4LLL - chains A and B of the 4 polymer chains in the assembly; structure by X-ray diffraction, 3.04 A resolution.

# Chain A (and B)
Molecule: MepR
Source organism: Staphylococcus aureus
Notes: chain B of this document is another copy of the same molecule, construct and numbering; everything in this record applies to it too
UniProtKB: Q5Y812 (Q5Y812_STAAU); residues 2-139 here = UniProt positions 2-139
Amino-acid sequence (140 residues; each row starts with the number of its first residue; numbering starts at 0):
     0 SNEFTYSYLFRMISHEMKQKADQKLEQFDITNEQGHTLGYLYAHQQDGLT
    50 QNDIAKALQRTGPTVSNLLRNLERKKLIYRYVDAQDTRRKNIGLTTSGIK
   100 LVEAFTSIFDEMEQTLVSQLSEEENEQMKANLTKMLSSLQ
Disordered / not traced: 0-1
Differences from the reference sequence: expression tag (0-1)
From the paper describing this entry:
  - binding site for Palindromized mepR operator sequence: Thr30, Glu32, Gln33, Arg59, Thr60, Pro62, Thr63, Asn70, Gln84, Asp85, Thr86, Arg87
  - binding site for Palindromized mepR operator sequence: His14, Gln18, Thr49, Gln50, Asn51, Gly61, Pro62, Ser65, Arg79, Arg87, Arg88, Lys89
  - specificity-determining residues: Thr60, Gly61, Pro62, Thr63, Arg87
  - contacts within the chain: His35-Phe108 (pi stacking), Gln50-Arg79, Glu72-Arg79 (salt bridge), Asp85-Arg87 (salt bridge), Asp85-Arg88 (hydrogen bond)
  - mutagenesis - T63A: unchanged binding to mepR operator site
  - conformationally variable residues: Arg10, His35, Arg59, Phe108
  - mutagenesis - R10S (Kd 300 nM), H35A (Kd 420 nM), T63A (2-fold): decreased binding to mepR operator
  - mutagenesis - R87A: abolished binding to mepA operator
  - mutagenesis - T63A: unchanged binding to mepA operator
  - mutagenesis - H14A (Kd = 380 nM), R79A: decreased binding to DNA-binding activity

# Chain A / chain B interface
Contacting residue pairs - 66 pairs, chain A then chain B:
  Phe3(A) with Lys128(B), hydrogen bond (backbone-side chain)
  Thr4(A) with Glu112(B), hydrogen bond; Lys128(B)
  Tyr5(A) with Glu112(B), hydrogen bond (backbone-side chain); Leu115(B), hydrophobic; Asn124(B), hydrogen bond (side chain-backbone); Met127(B); Lys128(B)
  Ser6(A) with His35(B)
  Leu8(A) with Lys128(B); Leu131(B), hydrophobic
  Phe9(A) with Ile12(B), hydrophobic; Ser13(B); Met16(B), hydrophobic; Leu131(B), hydrophobic
  Arg10(A) with His35(B)
  Met11(A) with Leu57(B); Gln58(B); Arg59(B); Leu135(B), hydrophobic
  Ile12(A) with Phe9(B), hydrophobic; Leu131(B); Leu135(B), hydrophobic; Leu138(B)
  Ser13(A) with Phe9(B); Ser13(B), hydrogen bond
  His14(A) with Arg59(B), hydrogen bond
  Glu15(A) with Gln58(B); Gln139(B)
  Met16(A) with Leu138(B), hydrophobic
  His35(A) with Ser6(B); Arg10(B), hydrogen bond
  Leu57(A) with Met11(B)
  Gln58(A) with Met11(B); His14(B)
  Arg59(A) with Arg10(B); Met11(B); His14(B), hydrogen bond
  Glu112(A) with Thr4(B); Tyr5(B), hydrogen bond (side chain-backbone)
  Leu115(A) with Tyr5(B), hydrophobic; Phe9(B), hydrophobic
  Gln118(A) with Ser137(B)
  Asn124(A) with Tyr5(B), hydrogen bond
  Met127(A) with Tyr5(B); Met127(B), hydrophobic; Asn130(B); Leu131(B), hydrophobic; Met134(B), hydrophobic
  Lys128(A) with Leu8(B)
  Asn130(A) with Leu119(B); Glu123(B); Met127(B)
  Leu131(A) with Tyr5(B), hydrophobic; Leu8(B), hydrophobic; Phe9(B), hydrophobic; Ile12(B); Met127(B), hydrophobic
  Met134(A) with Leu115(B), hydrophobic; Met127(B), hydrophobic
  Leu135(A) with Met11(B), hydrophobic; Ile12(B)
  Ser137(A) with Leu115(B); Gln118(B)
  Leu138(A) with Ile12(B); Met16(B), hydrophobic
Other interface residues (no listed pair), chain A (35 interface residues in all): Glu2, Tyr7, Ala56, Val116, Glu123, Thr132
Other interface residues (no listed pair), chain B (37 interface residues in all): Glu2, Tyr7, Glu15, Lys19, Ala56, Val116, Thr132
From the paper, about this interface:
  - residue pairs: His35(A)-Arg10(B), Arg59(A)-His14(B)

# In short
Chain A and chain B form an interface of 35 and 37 residues respectively, with 10 hydrogen bonds. Polar pairs
include Phe3(A)-Lys128(B), Thr4(A)-Glu112(B) and Tyr5(A)-Glu112(B). The authors report contacts between
His35(A) and Arg10(B) and Arg59(A) and His14(B). The paper reports a binding site for Palindromized mepR
operator sequence at Thr30(A), Glu32(A) and Gln33(A) among others; R10S, H35A and T63A of chain A reduce
binding to mepR operator; 6 substitutions were tested in all.
Chain A and chain B are both MepR (Staphylococcus aureus); the structure, Crystal structure of S. aureus
MepR-DNA complex, was determined by X-ray diffraction, deposited together with 4LLN.
